Entry 7TKU (electron microscopy, 4.00 A resolution); this record covers chains C and D of the 8 polymer chains in the assembly.

[Chain C]
Name: Replication factor C subunit 3
From: Saccharomyces cerevisiae
UniProtKB: P38629 (RFC3_YEAST); residue numbers follow UniProt; this construct covers 1-340
Amino-acid sequence (340 residues; row label = number of the first residue in the row):
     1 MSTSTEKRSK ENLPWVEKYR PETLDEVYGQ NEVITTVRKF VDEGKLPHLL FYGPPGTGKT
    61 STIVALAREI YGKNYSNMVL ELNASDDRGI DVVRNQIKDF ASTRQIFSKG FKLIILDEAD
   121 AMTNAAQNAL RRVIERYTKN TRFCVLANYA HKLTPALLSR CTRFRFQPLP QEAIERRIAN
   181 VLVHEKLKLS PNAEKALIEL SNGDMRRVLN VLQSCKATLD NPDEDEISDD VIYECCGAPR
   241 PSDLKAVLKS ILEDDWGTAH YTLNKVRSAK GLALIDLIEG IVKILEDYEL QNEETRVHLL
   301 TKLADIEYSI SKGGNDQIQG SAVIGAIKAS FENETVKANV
Unresolved in the structure: 1-6, 336-340
Metal / ion sites: Mg2+: T60 (together with ATP-gamma-S)
Ligand contacts:
  - ATP-gamma-S (AGS; phosphothiophosphoric acid-adenylate ester), molecule 1: W15, V16, E17, Y19, R20, P21, E26, V27, Y28, P55, G56, T57, G58, K59, T60, S61, N148, L169, R177, M205, R206, L209
  - ATP-gamma-S (AGS), molecule 2: R131, E135, A156, R160
Curated features (UniProtKB/Swiss-Prot):
  - binding site (ATP): V16 to Y19, R20, Y28, G53 to S61, N148, R206
  - modified residue: S2 (N-acetylserine)

[Chain D]
Name: Replication factor C subunit 2
From: Saccharomyces cerevisiae
UniProtKB: P40348 (RFC2_YEAST); residue numbers follow UniProt; this construct covers 1-353
Amino-acid sequence (353 residues; row label = number of the first residue in the row):
     1 MFEGFGPNKK RKISKLAAEQ SLAQQPWVEK YRPKNLDEVT AQDHAVTVLK KTLKSANLPH
    61 MLFYGPPGTG KTSTILALTK ELYGPDLMKS RILELNASDE RGISIVREKV KNFARLTVSK
   121 PSKHDLENYP CPPYKIIILD EADSMTADAQ SALRRTMETY SGVTRFCLIC NYVTRIIDPL
   181 ASRCSKFRFK ALDASNAIDR LRFISEQENV KCDDGVLERI LDISAGDLRR GITLLQSASK
   241 GAQYLGDGKN ITSTQVEELA GVVPHDILIE IVEKVKSGDF DEIKKYVNTF MKSGWSAASV
   301 VNQLHEYYIT NDNFDTNFKN QISWLLFTTD SRLNNGTNEH IQLLNLLVKI SQL
Unresolved in the structure: 1-17
Metal / ion sites: Mg2+: T72 (together with ATP-gamma-S)
Ligand contacts:
  - ATP-gamma-S (AGS; phosphothiophosphoric acid-adenylate ester), molecule 1: W27, V28, Y31, R32, P33, E38, V39, T40, A41, P67, G68, T69, G70, K71, T72, S73, E141, N171, R200, L228, R229
  - ATP-gamma-S (AGS), molecule 2: R154, E158, R183
Curated features (UniProtKB/Swiss-Prot):
  - binding site (ATP): V28, R32, G65 to S73, N171, R229
  - modified residue: M1 (N-acetylmethionine)

[Chain C / chain D interface]
Contacting residue pairs - 90 pairs, chain C then chain D:
  K7(C) with P133(D)
  R8(C) with V118(D); P133(D), hydrogen bond (side chain-backbone); G162(D), hydrogen bond (side chain-backbone); V163(D)
  N12(C) with A56(D); N57(D); P133(D); R165(D), hydrogen bond (backbone-side chain)
  L13(C) with N57(D); S161(D); G162(D); R165(D)
  P14(C) with L58(D); P59(D), hydrophobic; R165(D)
  W15(C) with N57(D)
  E17(C) with E158(D); S161(D), hydrogen bond
  R20(C) with R155(D); E158(D), salt bridge
  T60(C) with R155(D)
  E81(C) with R155(D), salt bridge
  N83(C) with R155(D)
  A84(C) with S151(D); A152(D)
  S85(C) with R107(D); K111(D), hydrogen bond; T156(D), hydrogen bond
  D86(C) with R107(D); K111(D), salt bridge
  D87(C) with R107(D), salt bridge
  E118(C) with R154(D), salt bridge; R155(D); R183(D), salt bridge
  A121(C) with S151(D)
  N148(C) with R154(D), hydrogen bond
  Y149(C) with P179(D)
  D204(C) with S182(D), hydrogen bond
  R206(C) with E158(D), salt bridge; S182(D); R183(D)
  N210(C) with S182(D), hydrogen bond (side chain-backbone); C184(D); S185(D)
  Q213(C) with N57(D), hydrogen bond (side chain-backbone); P59(D)
  A217(C) with V48(D), hydrophobic; K51(D)
  T218(C) with V48(D)
  D220(C) with K51(D)
  E234(C) with H44(D)
  G237(C) with R188(D), hydrogen bond (backbone-side chain)
  W256(C) with T316(D), hydrogen bond; K319(D); N320(D); S323(D)
  H260(C) with I309(D)
  S268(C) with D193(D), hydrogen bond
  K270(C) with K190(D), hydrogen bond (backbone-side chain)
  G271(C) with R188(D), hydrogen bond (backbone-side chain); K190(D)
  L272(C) with R188(D)
  A273(C) with R188(D)
  D305(C) with F327(D)
  I306(C) with F327(D), hydrophobic
  S309(C) with F327(D); S331(D)
  S311(C) with Y172(D); T174(D), hydrogen bond
  K312(C) with Y172(D), hydrogen bond (backbone-side chain); N334(D); N335(D)
  G313(C) with Y172(D)
  G314(C) with D330(D); N334(D)
  N315(C) with N302(D); D330(D)
  Q317(C) with A225(D); N302(D); H305(D)
  I318(C) with V301(D), hydrophobic; H305(D); L326(D); F327(D), hydrophobic; D330(D)
  S321(C) with H305(D), hydrogen bond; S323(D)
  A322(C) with F327(D), hydrophobic
  G325(C) with S323(D)
Other interface residues (no listed pair), chain C (59 interface residues in all): E11, V16, P55, D117, S214, C235, K302, D316, Q319, A329, E332
Other interface residues (no listed pair), chain D (53 interface residues in all): T47, Y134, T159, D178, F187, N317, W324

[Overview]
Chain C and chain D form an interface of 59 and 53 residues respectively, with 18 hydrogen bonds and 7 salt
bridges. Polar pairs include R20(C)-E158(D), E81(C)-R155(D) and D86(C)-K111(D). One ATP-gamma-S molecule is
bound between chain C and chain D. Ligands of chain C: ATP-gamma-S.
Here chain C is Replication factor C subunit 3 and chain D is Replication factor C subunit 2, both from
Saccharomyces cerevisiae. Entry 7TKU (Structure of the yeast clamp loader (Replication Factor C RFC) bound to
the open sliding clamp ...) was determined by electron microscopy, deposited together with 7THJ, 7THV, 7TI8,
7TIB, 7TIC and 7TID.
